8B9C - chains 3 and 7 of the 20 polymer chains in the assembly; structure by electron microscopy, 4.60 A resolution (low resolution: residue-level contacts below are approximate; hydrogen-bond / salt-bridge calls are withheld).

[Chain 3]
Molecule: DNA replication licensing factor MCM3
Organism: Saccharomyces cerevisiae
Notes: EC 3.6.4.12
Reference sequence: P24279 (MCM3_YEAST); residues 1-971 here = UniProt positions 1-971
Amino-acid sequence (1009 residues; each row starts with the number of its first residue; numbers below 1 keep their minus sign (Met-37 is residue -37)):
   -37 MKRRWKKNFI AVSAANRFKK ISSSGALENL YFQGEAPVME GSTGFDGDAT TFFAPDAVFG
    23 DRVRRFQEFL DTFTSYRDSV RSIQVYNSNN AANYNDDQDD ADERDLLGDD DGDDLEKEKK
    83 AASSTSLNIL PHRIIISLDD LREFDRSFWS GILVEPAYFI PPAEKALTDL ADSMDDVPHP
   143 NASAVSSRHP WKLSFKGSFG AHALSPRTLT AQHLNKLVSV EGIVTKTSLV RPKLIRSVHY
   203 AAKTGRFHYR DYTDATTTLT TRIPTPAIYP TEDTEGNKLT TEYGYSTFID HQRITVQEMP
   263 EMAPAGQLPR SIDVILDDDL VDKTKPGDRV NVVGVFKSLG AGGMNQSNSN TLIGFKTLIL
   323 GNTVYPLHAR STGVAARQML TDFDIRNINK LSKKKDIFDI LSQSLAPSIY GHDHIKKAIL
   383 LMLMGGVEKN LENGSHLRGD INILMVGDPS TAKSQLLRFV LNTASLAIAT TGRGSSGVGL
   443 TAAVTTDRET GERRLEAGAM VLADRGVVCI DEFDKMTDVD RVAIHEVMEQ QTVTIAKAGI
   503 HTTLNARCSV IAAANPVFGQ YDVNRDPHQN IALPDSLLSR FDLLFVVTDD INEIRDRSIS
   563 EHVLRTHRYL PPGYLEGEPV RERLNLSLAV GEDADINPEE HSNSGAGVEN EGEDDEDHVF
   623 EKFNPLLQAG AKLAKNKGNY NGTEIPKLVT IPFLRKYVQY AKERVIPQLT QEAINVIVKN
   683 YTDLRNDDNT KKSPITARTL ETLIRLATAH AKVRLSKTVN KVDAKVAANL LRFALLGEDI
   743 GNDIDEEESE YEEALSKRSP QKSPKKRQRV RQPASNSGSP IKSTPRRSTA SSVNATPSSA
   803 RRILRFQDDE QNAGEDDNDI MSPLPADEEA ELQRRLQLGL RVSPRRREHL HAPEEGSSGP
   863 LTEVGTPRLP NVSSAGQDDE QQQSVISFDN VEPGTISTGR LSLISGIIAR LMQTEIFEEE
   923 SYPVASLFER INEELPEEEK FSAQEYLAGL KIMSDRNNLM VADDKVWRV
Not modelled in the structure: -37 to 17, 56-89, 332-337, 449-454, 583-647, 742-971
Sequence notes: initiating methionine (-37); expression tag (-36 to 0)
Ligand contacts:
  - AMP-PNP (ANP; phosphoaminophosphonic acid-adenylate ester), molecule 1: Ser370, Ile371, Tyr372, Asp410, Pro411, Ser412, Thr413, Ala414, Lys415, Ser416, Gln417, Asn517, Ile561, Val565
  - AMP-PNP (ANP), molecule 2: Gln492, Ser538, Arg542, Ala699, Arg700, Glu703
UniProt features mapped onto this chain:
  - motif: Ser541 to Asp544 (Arginine finger)
  - binding site (ATP): Gly409 to Ser416
  - modified residue: Ser761 (Phosphoserine), Ser777 (Phosphoserine), Ser781 (Phosphoserine), Thr868 (Phosphothreonine)
  - mutagenesis: Lys415 (K415A: No effect on MCM2-7 complex helicase activity. Loss of MCM2-7 complex helicase activity; when associated with MCM5 A-422. Reduces MCM2-7 complex helicase activity ...)

[Chain 7]
Molecule: DNA replication licensing factor MCM7
Organism: Saccharomyces cerevisiae
Notes: EC 3.6.4.12
Reference sequence: P38132 (MCM7_YEAST); numbering as in UniProt (aligned over 1-845)
Amino-acid sequence (845 residues; row label = number of the first residue in the row):
     1 MSAALPSIQL PVDYNNLFNE ITDFLVTFKQ DTLSSDATRN ENEDENLDAE NIEQHLLEKG
    61 PKYMAMLQKV ANRELNSVII DLDDILQYQN EKFLQGTQAD DLVSAIQQNA NHFTELFCRA
   121 IDNNMPLPTK EIDYKDDVLD VILNQRRLRN ERMLSDRTNE IRSENLMDTT MDPPSSMNDA
   181 LREVVEDETE LFPPNLTRRY FLYFKPLSQN CARRYRKKAI SSKPLSVRQI KGDFLGQLIT
   241 VRGIITRVSD VKPAVEVIAY TCDQCGYEVF QEVNSRTFTP LSECTSEECS QNQTKGQLFM
   301 STRASKFSAF QECKIQELSQ QVPVGHIPRS LNIHVNGTLV RSLSPGDIVD VTGIFLPAPY
   361 TGFKALKAGL LTETYLEAQF VRQHKKKFAS FSLTSDVEER VMELITSGDV YNRLAKSIAP
   421 EIYGNLDVKK ALLLLLVGGV DKRVGDGMKI RGDINVCLMG DPGVAKSQLL KAICKISPRG
   481 VYTTGKGSSG VGLTAAVMKD PVTDEMILEG GALVLADNGI CCIDEFDKMD ESDRTAIHEV
   541 MEQQTISISK AGINTTLNAR TSILAAANPL YGRYNPRLSP LDNINLPAAL LSRFDILFLM
   601 LDIPSRDDDE KLAEHVTYVH MHNKQPDLDF TPVEPSKMRE YIAYAKTKRP VMSEAVNDYV
   661 VQAYIRLRQD SKREMDSKFS FGQATPRTLL GIIRLSQALA KLRLADMVDI DDVEEALRLV
   721 RVSKESLYQE TNKSKEDESP TTKIFTIIKK MLQETGKNTL SYENIVKTVR LRGFTMLQLS
   781 NCIQEYSYLN VWHLINEGNT LKFVDDGTMD TDQEDSLVST PKLAPQTTAS ANVSAQDSDI
   841 DLQDA
Not modelled in the structure: 1-4, 31-59, 156-189, 213-218, 730-845
Ion coordination: Zn2+: Cys262, Cys265, Cys284, Cys289; Mg2+: Ser467 (together with AMP-PNP)
Ligand contacts:
  - AMP-PNP (ANP; phosphoaminophosphonic acid-adenylate ester), molecule 1: Glu421, Ile422, Tyr423, Asn425, Asp461, Pro462, Gly463, Val464, Ala465, Lys466, Ser467, Gln468, Asn568, Leu612, Val616
  - AMP-PNP (ANP), molecule 2: Met448, Glu542, Arg593, Pro686, Arg687, Leu690
UniProt features mapped onto this chain:
  - motif: Ser592 to Asp595 (Arginine finger)
  - binding site (ATP): Tyr423, Gly463, Ala465, Lys466, Ser467, Asn568, Arg593, Arg687
  - modified residue: Thr811 (Phosphothreonine), Ser819 (Phosphoserine), Ser838 (Phosphoserine)
  - mutagenesis: Lys466 (K466A: Loss of MCM2-7 complex helicase activity)

[How chain 3 and chain 7 interact]
Pairs across the interface (112; chain 3 residue first):
  Ala144(3) - Leu10(7)
  Ala144(3) - Pro11(7)
  Ser145(3) - Gln108(7)
  Val147(3) - Gln9(7)
  Ser148(3) - Ile8(7)
  Val192(3) - Arg329(7)
  Arg193(3) - Leu371(7)
  Pro194(3) - Leu371(7)
  Pro194(3) - Thr372(7)
  Lys195(3) - Leu370(7)
  Leu196(3) - Leu370(7)
  Tyr202(3) - Tyr14(7)
  Arg208(3) - Ser7(7)
  Phe209(3) - Ser7(7)
  Phe209(3) - Ile8(7)
  Phe209(3) - Leu10(7)
  Phe209(3) - Val12(7)
  Phe209(3) - Tyr14(7)
  His210(3) - Leu5(7)
  His210(3) - Pro6(7)
  Tyr211(3) - Leu5(7)
  Tyr211(3) - Pro6(7)
  Tyr211(3) - Ile8(7)
  Tyr214(3) - Leu370(7)
  Thr215(3) - Leu370(7)
  Asp216(3) - Leu370(7)
  Pro228(3) - Ala365(7)
  Ala229(3) - Gly369(7)
  Ala229(3) - Leu370(7)
  Ile230(3) - Ala365(7)
  Tyr231(3) - Pro359(7)
  Glu244(3) - Tyr14(7)
  Glu244(3) - Asn109(7)
  Tyr245(3) - Asn109(7)
  Tyr245(3) - Asn111(7)
  Tyr245(3) - Gly236(7)
  Tyr245(3) - Leu356(7)
  Tyr245(3) - Pro357(7)
  Gly246(3) - Gln108(7)
  Gly246(3) - Leu235(7)
  Gly246(3) - Gly236(7)
  Tyr247(3) - Val12(7)
  Tyr247(3) - Tyr14(7)
  Tyr247(3) - Asn109(7)
  Phe250(3) - Gly232(7)
  Phe250(3) - Leu235(7)
  Asp252(3) - Gly232(7)
  His253(3) - Leu371(7)
  Asp284(3) - Arg329(7)
  Lys287(3) - Val324(7)
  Lys391(3) - His620(7)
  Asn392(3) - Asn623(7)
  Leu393(3) - Glu421(7)
  Leu393(3) - Asn623(7)
  Glu394(3) - Lys624(7)
  Asn395(3) - Pro420(7)
  Asn395(3) - Glu421(7)
  Ser397(3) - Glu421(7)
  His398(3) - Gln468(7)
  Leu399(3) - Gln468(7)
  Arg455(3) - Met498(7)
  Arg456(3) - Ile327(7)
  Val481(3) - Lys486(7)
  Val484(3) - Lys486(7)
  Val484(3) - Glu525(7)
  Val484(3) - Lys528(7)
  Glu488(3) - Thr484(7)
  Glu488(3) - Glu525(7)
  Gln492(3) - Ser467(7)
  Gln492(3) - Gln468(7)
  Thr496(3) - Tyr482(7)
  Thr496(3) - Thr484(7)
  Ile497(3) - Gly487(7)
  Ala498(3) - Thr483(7)
  Ala498(3) - Gly487(7)
  Ala498(3) - Ser488(7)
  Ala498(3) - Ser489(7)
  Lys499(3) - Gly487(7)
  Lys499(3) - Ser489(7)
  Lys499(3) - Gly492(7)
  Ala500(3) - Gly492(7)
  Ala500(3) - Ala496(7)
  Ala500(3) - Met498(7)
  Gly501(3) - Glu509(7)
  His503(3) - Tyr482(7)
  Thr505(3) - Ser319(7)
  Asn507(3) - Gln320(7)
  Ser538(3) - Pro462(7)
  Leu671(3) - Met621(7)
  Ile676(3) - Thr617(7)
  Ile676(3) - Met621(7)
  Tyr683(3) - Asp609(7)
  Tyr683(3) - Ala613(7)
  Thr684(3) - Arg606(7)
  Asp685(3) - Arg606(7)
  Arg687(3) - Asp602(7)
  Arg687(3) - Ile603(7)
  Arg687(3) - Pro604(7)
  Arg687(3) - Asp609(7)
  Asn688(3) - Ser605(7)
  Asn688(3) - Arg606(7)
  Asn688(3) - Asp609(7)
  Asp689(3) - Arg606(7)
  Thr698(3) - Pro462(7)
  Thr698(3) - Arg573(7)
  Ala699(3) - Gly463(7)
  Arg700(3) - Pro462(7)
  Arg700(3) - Gly463(7)
  Leu702(3) - Ala613(7)
  Leu702(3) - Val616(7)
  Glu703(3) - His620(7)
  Ile706(3) - His620(7)
Also at the interface, not in a pair above, chain 3 (83 interface residues in all): Pro142, Asn143, Thr227, Thr236, Gly396, Leu464, Ala485, His487, Thr494, Asp537, Thr672, Gln673, Ile679, Val680, Ile697
Also at the interface, not in a pair above, chain 7 (75 interface residues in all): His112, Lys231, Asp233, His326, Leu366, Lys471, Lys475, Val481, Val491, Leu493, Asn568, Glu610, Glu614, Val619

[Overview]
Chain 3 and chain 7 form an interface of 83 and 75 residues respectively. One AMP-PNP molecule is bound
between chain 3 and chain 7. Ligands of chain 3: AMP-PNP. Bound to chain 7: AMP-PNP.
Here chain 3 is DNA replication licensing factor MCM3 and chain 7 is DNA replication licensing factor MCM7,
both from Saccharomyces cerevisiae. Entry 8B9C (S. cerevisiae pol alpha - replisome complex) was determined by
electron microscopy together with 8B9A and 8B9B from the same study.
